Entry 6HUK (electron microscopy, 3.69 A resolution); this record covers chains A and G of the 6 polymer chains in the assembly.

[Chain A]
Molecule: Gamma-aminobutyric acid receptor subunit alpha-1
Source organism: Bos taurus
UniProt: chimeric construct of P08219, P14867: residues -34 to -8 from P08219 (GBRA1_BOVIN) positions 1-27 (UniProt number = residue number + 35); residues 1-429 from P14867 positions 28-456 (UniProt number = residue number + 27)
Chain sequence (464 residues; numbered -34 to 429; the number before each row is that of its first residue; numbers below 1 keep their minus sign (Met-34 is residue -34)):
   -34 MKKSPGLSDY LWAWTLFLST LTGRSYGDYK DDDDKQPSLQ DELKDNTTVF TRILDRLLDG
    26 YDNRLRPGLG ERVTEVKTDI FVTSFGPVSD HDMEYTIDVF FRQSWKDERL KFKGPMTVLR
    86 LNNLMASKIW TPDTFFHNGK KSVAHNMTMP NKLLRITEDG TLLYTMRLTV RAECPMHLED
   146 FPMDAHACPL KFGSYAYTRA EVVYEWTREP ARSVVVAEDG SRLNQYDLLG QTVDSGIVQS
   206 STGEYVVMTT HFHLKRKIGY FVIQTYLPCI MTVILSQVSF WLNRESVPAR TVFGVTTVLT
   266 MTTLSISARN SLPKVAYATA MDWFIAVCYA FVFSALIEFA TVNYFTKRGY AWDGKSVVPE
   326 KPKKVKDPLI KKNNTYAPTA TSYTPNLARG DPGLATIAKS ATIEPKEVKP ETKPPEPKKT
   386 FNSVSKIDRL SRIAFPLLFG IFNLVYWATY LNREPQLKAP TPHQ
Not modelled in the structure: -34 to 9, 322-383, 419-429
Sequence notes: linker (-7 to 0)
Cystine bridges: Cys139-Cys153
Glycans and other covalent adducts: glycan linked to Asn111
Small-molecule neighbours:
  - bicuculline methochloride (H0Z): Asp44, Phe46, Phe65, Arg67, Leu118, Thr130
  - PIO ([(2R)-2-octanoyloxy-3-[oxidanyl-[(1R,2R,3S,4R,5R,6S)-2,3,6-tris(oxidanyl)-4,5-diphosphonooxy-cyclohexyl]oxy-phosphoryl]oxy-propyl] octanoate): Arg249, Glu303, Thr306, Phe310, Thr311, Lys312, Arg313, Phe386, Asn387, Ser388, Ser390, Lys391, Ile392, Leu395
UniProt features mapped onto this chain:
  - binding site (4-aminobutanoate): Arg67, Thr130
  - binding site (3alpha-hydroxy-5alpha-pregnan-11,20-dione): Trp246
  - glycosylation (N-linked (GlcNAc...) asparagine): Asn11, Asn111
Reported in the primary citation:
  - binding site for bicuculline methochloride: Phe65

[Chain G]
Molecule: Megabody Mb38
Source organism: Lama glama
Notes: antibody fragment or engineered binder
Chain sequence (539 residues; numbered 1 to 539; the number before each row is that of its first residue):
     1 QVQLQESGGG LVQTKTTTSV IDTTNDAQNL LTQAQTIVNT LKDYCPILIA KSSSSNGGTN
    61 NANTPSWQTA GGGKNSCATF GAEFSAASDM INNAQKIVQE TQQLSANQPK NITQPHNLNL
   121 NSPSSLTALA QKMLKNAQSQ AEILKLANQV ESDFNKLSSG HLKDYIGKCD ASAISSANMT
   181 MQNQKNNWGN GCAGVEETQS LLKTSAADFN NQTPQINQAQ NLANTLIQEL GNNPFRASGG
   241 GSGGGGSGKL SDTYEQLSRL LTNDNGTNSK TSAQAINQAV NNLNERAKTL AGGTTNSPAY
   301 QATLLALRSV LGLWNSMGYA VICGGYTKSP GENNQKDFHY TDENGNGTTI NCGGSTNSNG
   361 THSYNGTNTL KADKNVSLSI EQYEKIHEAY QILSKALKQA GLAPLNSKGE KLEAHVTTSK
   421 YGSLRVSCAA SGRTFTTYIM AWFRQAPGKE REFLAAMDQG RIQYYGDSVR GRFTISRDYA
   481 KNSVDLQLDG LRPEDTAVYY CAAGAGFWGL RTASSYHYWG QGTQVTVSSH HHHHHEPEA
Not modelled in the structure: 14-421, 530-539
Cystine bridges: Cys428-Cys501

[How chain A and chain G interact]
Residue-residue contacts - 32 pairs, chain A then chain G:
  Pro140(A) - Gln459(G)
  His142(A) - Thr437(G)  hydrogen bond (side chain-backbone)
  His142(A) - Tyr438(G)
  His142(A) - Ala505(G)
  Glu144(A) - Arg433(G)  salt bridge
  Ala150(A) - Phe507(G)  hydrophobic
  His151(A) - Phe507(G)
  Ala152(A) - Gly506(G)
  Lys156(A) - Ile462(G)
  Leu194(A) - Phe507(G)  hydrophobic
  Leu194(A) - Trp508(G)  hydrophobic
  Gly195(A) - Trp508(G)
  Asp199(A) - Tyr464(G)
  Asp199(A) - Leu510(G)
  Asp199(A) - Arg511(G)  salt bridge
  Ser200(A) - Tyr464(G)
  Gly201(A) - Ile462(G)
  Gly201(A) - Gln463(G)
  Gly201(A) - Tyr464(G)
  Ile202(A) - Arg461(G)
  Ile202(A) - Ile462(G)
  Ile202(A) - Gln463(G)  hydrogen bond (backbone-backbone)
  Val203(A) - Arg461(G)
  Val203(A) - Ile462(G)  hydrophobic
  Gln204(A) - Arg461(G)  hydrogen bond (backbone-side chain)
  Val212(A) - Ile462(G)  hydrophobic
  Thr214(A) - Tyr464(G)  hydrogen bond
  His216(A) - Leu510(G)
  His218(A) - Gly506(G)
  His218(A) - Phe507(G)
  His218(A) - Trp508(G)  hydrogen bond (side chain-backbone)
  Leu219(A) - Phe507(G)
Interface residues without a listed pair, chain A (22 interface residues in all): Gln196, Thr197
Interface residues without a listed pair, chain G (17 interface residues in all): Asp458, Gly460, Gly509

[Overview]
Chain A and chain G form an interface of 22 and 17 residues respectively, with 5 hydrogen bonds and 2 salt
bridges. Among the polar pairs are Glu144(A)-Arg433(G), Asp199(A)-Arg511(G) and His142(A)-Thr437(G). Ligands
of chain A: bicuculline methochloride and compound PIO. Covalently linked N-acetylglucosamine: at Asn111(A).
From the paper: a binding site for bicuculline methochloride at Phe65(A).
Chain A is Gamma-aminobutyric acid receptor subunit alpha-1 (Bos taurus) and chain G is Megabody Mb38 (Lama
glama); the structure, CryoEM structure of human full-length alpha1beta3gamma2L GABA(A)R in complex with
bicuculline and megabody Mb38, was determined by electron microscopy together with 6HUG, 6HUJ, 6HUO and 6HUP
from the same study.
